PDB entry 2JJ4 | X-ray diffraction, 3.46 A resolution | chains A and C of the 6 polymer chains in the assembly

Chain A (and C):
Protein: Acetylglutamate kinase
Organism: Synechococcus elongatus
Notes: EC 2.7.2.8; chain C of this document is another copy of the same molecule, construct and numbering; everything in this record applies to it too
UniProt: Q6V1L5 (ARGB_SYNP7); residues 1-301 here = UniProt positions 1-301
Sequence (321 residues; row label = number of the first residue in the row; numbers below 1 keep their minus sign (Met-19 is residue -19)):
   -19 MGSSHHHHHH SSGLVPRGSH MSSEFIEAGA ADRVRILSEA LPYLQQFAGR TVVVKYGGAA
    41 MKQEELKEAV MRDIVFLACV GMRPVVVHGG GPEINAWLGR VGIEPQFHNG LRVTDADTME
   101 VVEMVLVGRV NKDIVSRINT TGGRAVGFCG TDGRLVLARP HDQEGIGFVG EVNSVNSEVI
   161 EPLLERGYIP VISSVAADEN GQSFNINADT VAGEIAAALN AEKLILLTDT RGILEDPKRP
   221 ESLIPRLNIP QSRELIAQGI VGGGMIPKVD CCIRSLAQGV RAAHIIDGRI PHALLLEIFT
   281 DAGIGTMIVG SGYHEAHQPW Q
Not modelled in the structure: -19 to 7, 292-301 (chain C: -19 to 6, 292-301)
Small-molecule neighbours: N-acetyl-L-glutamate (NLG): Lys35, Gly69, Gly70, Gly71, Ile74, Phe87, Gly90, Leu91, Arg92, Leu106, Val149, Ser174, Asn185, Ile186, Asn187, Ala188
Curated features (UniProtKB/Swiss-Prot):
  - binding site (substrate): Gly70, Gly71, Arg92, Asn185
  - site (Transition state stabilizer): Lys35, Lys248
What the authors report for this chain:
  - mutagenesis - Q258A: abolished catalytic activity
  - mutagenesis - D250A, L256A: unchanged binding to Nitrogen regulatory protein P-II

How chain A and chain C interact:
Residue-residue contacts (34; chain A residue first):
  Ala11(A) - Thr280(C)
  Arg13(A) - Ile16(C)
  Val14(A) - His272(C)
  Val14(A) - Leu275(C)  hydrophobic
  Val14(A) - Leu276(C)
  Val14(A) - Thr280(C)
  Leu17(A) - Phe56(C)
  Ser18(A) - His272(C)
  Ala20(A) - Leu17(C)  hydrophobic
  Leu21(A) - Phe56(C)  hydrophobic
  Leu24(A) - Phe56(C)  hydrophobic
  Leu24(A) - Cys59(C)
  Gln25(A) - Val55(C)
  Gln25(A) - Cys59(C)
  Gln25(A) - Thr121(C)  hydrogen bond (side chain-backbone)
  Gln25(A) - Gly122(C)
  Arg52(A) - Ser18(C)  hydrogen bond (side chain-backbone)
  Val55(A) - Gln25(C)
  Phe56(A) - Leu17(C)  hydrophobic
  Phe56(A) - Leu21(C)  hydrophobic
  Phe56(A) - Leu24(C)  hydrophobic
  Cys59(A) - Leu24(C)
  Cys59(A) - Gln25(C)
  Cys59(A) - Val60(C)
  Val60(A) - Cys59(C)
  Val60(A) - Val60(C)
  Thr121(A) - Gln25(C)  hydrogen bond (backbone-side chain)
  Gly122(A) - Gln25(C)  hydrogen bond (backbone-side chain)
  His272(A) - Val14(C)
  His272(A) - Ser18(C)
  Leu275(A) - Val14(C)
  Leu276(A) - Val14(C)
  Thr280(A) - Ala11(C)
  Thr280(A) - Val14(C)
Interface residues without a listed pair, chain A (23 interface residues in all): Ile16, Gly123, Phe279
Interface residues without a listed pair, chain C (23 interface residues in all): Arg15, Glu19, Pro22, Arg52, Gly123

Summary:
Chain A and chain C each contribute 23 residues to their interface; the contacts include 4 hydrogen bonds.
Polar pairs include Gln25(A)-Thr121(C), Arg52(A)-Ser18(C) and Gly122(A)-Gln25(C). Bound to chain A:
N-acetyl-L-glutamate. The paper reports that Q258A of chain A abolishes catalytic activity; D250A and L256A of
chain A leave binding to Nitrogen regulatory protein P-II unchanged.
Chain A and chain C are both Acetylglutamate kinase (Synechococcus elongatus); the structure, The complex of
PII and acetylglutamate kinase from Synechococcus elongatus PCC7942, was determined by X-ray diffraction,
deposited together with 2V5H.
